PDB entry 3UIP | X-ray diffraction, 2.29 A resolution | chains A and B of the 4 polymer chains in the assembly

# Chain A
Protein: SUMO-conjugating enzyme UBC9
Source organism: Homo sapiens
Notes: EC 6.3.2.-
UniProtKB: P63279 (UBC9_HUMAN); residues 1-158 here = UniProt positions 1-158
Chain sequence (158 residues; each row starts with the number of its first residue):
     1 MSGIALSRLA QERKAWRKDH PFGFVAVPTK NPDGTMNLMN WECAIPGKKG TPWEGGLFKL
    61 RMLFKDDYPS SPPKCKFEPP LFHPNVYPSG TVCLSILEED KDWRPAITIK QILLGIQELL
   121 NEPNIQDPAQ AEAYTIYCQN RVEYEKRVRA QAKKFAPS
Unresolved in the structure: 1
Modified / non-standard residues: C93 (3-sulfinoalanine; CSD); C138 (s,s-(2-hydroxyethyl)thiocysteine; CME)
Reported in the primary citation:
  - catalytic residues: N85

# Chain B
Protein: Small ubiquitin-related modifier 1
Source organism: Homo sapiens
UniProtKB: P63165 (SUMO1_HUMAN); residues 18-97 here = UniProt positions 18-97
Chain sequence (80 residues; each row starts with the number of its first residue):
    18 EGEYIKLKVI GQDSSEIHFK VKMTTHLKKL KESYCQRQGV PMNSLRFLFE GQRIADNHTP
    78 KELGMEEEDV IEVYQEQTGG
Unresolved in the structure: 18-19
Reported in the primary citation:
  - specificity-determining residues: V38 (proposed by the authors, not directly observed)

# How chain A and chain B interact
Contacting residue pairs (21; chain A residue first):
  N85(A) - G96(B)
  N85(A) - G97(B)  hydrogen bond (side chain-backbone)
  C93(A) - G96(B)
  C93(A) - G97(B)  hydrogen bond (backbone-backbone)
  L94(A) - Q94(B)
  L94(A) - T95(B)
  S95(A) - Q94(B)
  S95(A) - T95(B)  hydrogen bond (backbone-backbone)
  I96(A) - Q94(B)
  D102(A) - E93(B)
  Q111(A) - D30(B)
  L114(A) - Q29(B)
  G115(A) - Q94(B)  hydrogen bond (backbone-side chain)
  E118(A) - R63(B)  salt bridge
  E118(A) - Q94(B)
  L119(A) - Q94(B)
  L119(A) - G96(B)
  E122(A) - R63(B)  salt bridge
  N124(A) - G96(B)  hydrogen bond (side chain-backbone)
  D127(A) - G97(B)
  A129(A) - G97(B)
Also at the interface, not in a pair above, chain A (18 interface residues in all): T108, K110, P128
Also at the interface, not in a pair above, chain B (10 interface residues in all): Y91, Q92
The authors on this interface:
  - pairs named by the authors: N85(A)-G97(B), D127(A)-G97(B) (backbone contact)
  - interface residues, chain B: G97(B)

# Summary
Chain A and chain B form an interface of 18 and 10 residues respectively; the contacts include 5 hydrogen
bonds and 2 salt bridges. Among the polar pairs are E118(A)-R63(B), E122(A)-R63(B) and N85(A)-G97(B). The
paper describes a contact between N85(A) and G97(B); a backbone contact between D127(A) and G97(B). The paper
reports the catalytic residue N85(A); the interface residue G97(B).
Chain A is SUMO-conjugating enzyme UBC9 and chain B is Small ubiquitin-related modifier 1, both from Homo
sapiens; the structure, Complex between human RanGAP1-SUMO1, UBC9 and the IR1 domain from RanBP2 containing
IR2 Motif II, was determined by X-ray diffraction, deposited together with 3UIN and 3UIO.
